PDB entry 5K0A | X-ray diffraction, 1.71 A resolution | chains A and B

Chain A (and B):
Name: Slr0600 protein
From: Synechocystis sp
Notes: chain B of this document is another copy of the same molecule, construct and numbering; everything in this record applies to it too
UniProtKB: P74746 (P74746_SYNY3); aligned to UniProt positions 2-326 over residues 6-330 (the alignment contains insertions or deletions, so no single offset holds)
Sequence (331 residues; each row starts with the number of its first residue):
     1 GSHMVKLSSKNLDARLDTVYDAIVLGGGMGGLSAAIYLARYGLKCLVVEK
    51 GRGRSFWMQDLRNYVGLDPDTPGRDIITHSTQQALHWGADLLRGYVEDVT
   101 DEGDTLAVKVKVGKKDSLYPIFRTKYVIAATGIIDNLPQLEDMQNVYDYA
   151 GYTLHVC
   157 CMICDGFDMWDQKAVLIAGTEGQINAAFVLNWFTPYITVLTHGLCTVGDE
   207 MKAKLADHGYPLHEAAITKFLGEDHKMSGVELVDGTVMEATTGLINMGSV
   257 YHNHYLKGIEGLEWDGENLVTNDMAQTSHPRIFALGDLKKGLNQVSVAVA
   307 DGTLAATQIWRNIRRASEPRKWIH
Unresolved in the structure: 1-10 (chain B: 1-9)
Disulfides: Cys157-Cys160
Modified positions: Cys157 (S-hydroxycysteine; CSO)
Construct notes: expression tag (1-5); microheterogeneity/modified residue Cys157 (Cys153 in P74746); conflict Met244 (Val240 in P74746)
Small-molecule neighbours:
  - FAD (flavin-adenine dinucleotide), molecule 1: Gly26, Gly27, Gly28, Met29, Gly30, Gly31, Val48, Glu49, Lys50, Gly51, Arg52, Gly53, Arg54, Ser55, Trp57, Met58, Asp60, Leu61, Arg62, Asn63, Gly94, Tyr95, Val96, Ala130, Thr131, Gly132, Asp135, Gly151, Val156, Cys160, Asp161, His258, Tyr261, Leu291, Gly292, Asp293, Asn299, Gln300, Val301, Ser302, Ala304
  - FAD, molecule 2: Glu49, Lys50, Arg52, Trp57, Arg93, Gly94, Tyr95, Glu97, Lys111, Gly113, Lys114, Ile134, Asp135, Leu137, Tyr147, Ala150, Gly151, Val156

Chain A / chain B interface:
Residue-residue contacts (134):
  Met29(A) - Val65(B)
  Ser33(A) - Val65(B)
  Ile36(A) - Asn63(B)
  Tyr37(A) - Asn63(B)  hydrogen bond
  Tyr37(A) - Gln300(B)  hydrogen bond
  Tyr37(A) - Ser302(B)
  Ala39(A) - Phe163(B)
  Arg40(A) - Arg62(B)
  Arg40(A) - Cys160(B)  hydrogen bond (side chain-backbone)
  Arg40(A) - Asp161(B)
  Arg40(A) - Phe163(B)
  Arg40(A) - Asp164(B)  salt bridge
  Arg40(A) - Phe189(B)
  Tyr41(A) - Ile159(B)
  Tyr41(A) - Trp188(B)  hydrogen bond (backbone-side chain)
  Gly42(A) - Trp166(B)
  Leu43(A) - Trp188(B)  hydrophobic
  Arg62(A) - Arg40(B)
  Arg62(A) - Trp87(B)
  Asn63(A) - Ile36(B)
  Asn63(A) - Tyr37(B)  hydrogen bond
  Tyr64(A) - Tyr64(B)
  Tyr64(A) - Val65(B)  hydrogen bond (side chain-backbone)
  Val65(A) - Met29(B)
  Val65(A) - Ser33(B)
  Val65(A) - Tyr64(B)  hydrogen bond (backbone-side chain)
  Val65(A) - Ile76(B)  hydrophobic
  Val65(A) - Ser80(B)
  Val65(A) - Val305(B)  hydrophobic
  Gly66(A) - Leu67(B)
  Gly66(A) - His79(B)
  Gly66(A) - Ser80(B)  hydrogen bond (backbone-side chain)
  Leu67(A) - Gly66(B)
  Leu67(A) - His79(B)
  Asp68(A) - His79(B)  salt bridge
  Pro69(A) - Gln83(B)
  Pro69(A) - Trp87(B)  hydrophobic
  Ile76(A) - Val65(B)  hydrophobic
  His79(A) - Gly66(B)
  His79(A) - Leu67(B)
  His79(A) - Asp68(B)  salt bridge
  Ser80(A) - Val65(B)
  Ser80(A) - Gly66(B)  hydrogen bond (side chain-backbone)
  Gln83(A) - Pro69(B)
  Trp87(A) - Arg62(B)
  Trp87(A) - Pro69(B)  hydrophobic
  Trp87(A) - Phe163(B)  hydrophobic
  Ile159(A) - Tyr41(B)
  Ile159(A) - Trp316(B)  hydrophobic
  Cys160(A) - Arg40(B)  hydrogen bond (backbone-side chain)
  Asp161(A) - Arg40(B)
  Phe163(A) - Ala39(B)
  Phe163(A) - Arg40(B)
  Phe163(A) - Trp87(B)  hydrophobic
  Asp164(A) - Arg40(B)  salt bridge
  Trp166(A) - Gly42(B)
  Trp166(A) - Arg326(B)
  Asp167(A) - Arg326(B)  salt bridge
  Val185(A) - Trp316(B)  hydrophobic
  Val185(A) - Arg320(B)
  Asn187(A) - Pro325(B)
  Asn187(A) - Arg326(B)
  Trp188(A) - Tyr41(B)  hydrogen bond (side chain-backbone)
  Trp188(A) - Leu43(B)  hydrophobic
  Trp188(A) - Trp316(B)
  Trp188(A) - Ile319(B)  hydrophobic
  Trp188(A) - Arg320(B)
  Trp188(A) - Ser323(B)
  Trp188(A) - Arg326(B)  hydrogen bond (backbone-side chain)
  Phe189(A) - Arg40(B)
  Phe189(A) - Trp316(B)  hydrophobic
  Phe189(A) - Arg326(B)  hydrogen bond (backbone-side chain)
  Thr190(A) - Arg326(B)
  Pro191(A) - Arg326(B)
  Pro191(A) - Lys327(B)
  Pro191(A) - Trp328(B)
  Tyr192(A) - Trp328(B)
  Ile193(A) - Trp328(B)
  Thr194(A) - Trp328(B)
  Asp213(A) - Lys327(B)  salt bridge
  His214(A) - Pro325(B)
  His214(A) - Lys327(B)
  His214(A) - Trp328(B)  hydrogen bond (backbone-backbone)
  Gly215(A) - Trp328(B)
  Gly215(A) - His330(B)  hydrogen bond (backbone-side chain)
  Tyr216(A) - Arg326(B)  hydrogen bond (side chain-backbone)
  Pro217(A) - Trp328(B)
  Leu298(A) - Thr309(B)
  Leu298(A) - Leu310(B)  hydrophobic
  Leu298(A) - Thr313(B)
  Leu298(A) - Arg317(B)
  Gln300(A) - Tyr37(B)  hydrogen bond
  Ser302(A) - Tyr37(B)
  Ser302(A) - Val305(B)
  Ser302(A) - Ala306(B)
  Ser302(A) - Thr309(B)  hydrogen bond
  Val303(A) - Ala306(B)  hydrophobic
  Val305(A) - Val65(B)  hydrophobic
  Val305(A) - Ser302(B)
  Ala306(A) - Ser302(B)
  Ala306(A) - Val303(B)  hydrophobic
  Ala306(A) - Ala306(B)  hydrophobic
  Thr309(A) - Leu298(B)
  Thr309(A) - Ser302(B)  hydrogen bond
  Leu310(A) - Leu298(B)  hydrophobic
  Thr313(A) - Leu298(B)
  Trp316(A) - Ile159(B)  hydrophobic
  Trp316(A) - Trp188(B)
  Trp316(A) - Phe189(B)  hydrophobic
  Arg317(A) - Leu298(B)
  Ile319(A) - Trp188(B)  hydrophobic
  Arg320(A) - Val185(B)
  Arg320(A) - Trp188(B)
  Ser323(A) - Trp188(B)
  Pro325(A) - Asn187(B)
  Pro325(A) - His214(B)
  Arg326(A) - Asp167(B)  salt bridge
  Arg326(A) - Asn187(B)
  Arg326(A) - Trp188(B)  hydrogen bond (side chain-backbone)
  Arg326(A) - Phe189(B)  hydrogen bond (side chain-backbone)
  Arg326(A) - Thr190(B)
  Arg326(A) - Pro191(B)
  Arg326(A) - Tyr216(B)  hydrogen bond (backbone-side chain)
  Lys327(A) - Pro191(B)
  Lys327(A) - Asp213(B)  salt bridge
  Lys327(A) - His214(B)
  Trp328(A) - Pro191(B)
  Trp328(A) - Tyr192(B)
  Trp328(A) - Ile193(B)
  Trp328(A) - Thr194(B)
  Trp328(A) - His214(B)  hydrogen bond (backbone-backbone)
  Trp328(A) - Gly215(B)
  Trp328(A) - Pro217(B)
  His330(A) - Gly215(B)  hydrogen bond (side chain-backbone)
Interface residues without a listed pair, chain A (63 interface residues in all): Leu32
Interface residues without a listed pair, chain B (63 interface residues in all): Leu32

Overview:
The chain A/chain B interface involves 63 residues from each chain; the contacts include 24 hydrogen bonds and
8 salt bridges. Polar pairs include Arg40(A)-Asp164(B), Asp68(A)-His79(B) and Asp167(A)-Arg326(B). Chain A
binds flavin-adenine dinucleotide.
Both chains are Slr0600 protein (Synechocystis sp). Entry 5K0A (Structure of an oxidoreductase from
Synechocystis sp. PCC6803) was determined by X-ray diffraction (same publication as 5JRI, 5N0J and 5ODE).
